Entry 3OVU (X-ray diffraction, 2.83 A resolution); this record covers chains B and C of the 3 polymer chains in the assembly.

[Chain B]
Name: Iron-regulated surface determinant protein H
From: Staphylococcus aureus
Notes: fragment: first NEAT domain
UniProt: Q6G8J7 (ISDH_STAAS); residue numbers follow UniProt; this construct covers 86-229
Sequence (164 residues; numbered 66 to 229; the number before each row is that of its first residue):
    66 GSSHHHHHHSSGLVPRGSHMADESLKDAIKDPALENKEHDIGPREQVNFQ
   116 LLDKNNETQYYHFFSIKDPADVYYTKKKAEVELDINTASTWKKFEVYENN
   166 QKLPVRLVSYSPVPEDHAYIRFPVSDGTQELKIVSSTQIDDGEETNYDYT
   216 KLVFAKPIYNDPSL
Unresolved in the structure: 66-83, 228-229
Construct notes: expression tag (66-85)

[Chain C]
Name: Hemoglobin subunit alpha
From: Homo sapiens
UniProt: P69905 (HBA_HUMAN); residues 1-141 here correspond to UniProt positions 2-142 (UniProt number = residue number + 1)
Sequence (141 residues; numbered 1 to 141; the number before each row is that of its first residue):
     1 VLSPADKTNVKAAWGKVGAHAGEYGAEALERMFLSFPTTKTYFPHFDLSH
    51 GSAQVKGHGKKVADALTNAVAHVDDMPNALSALSDLHAHKLRVDPVNFKL
   101 LSHCLLVTLAAHLPAEFTPAVHASLDKFLASVSTVLTSKYR
Unresolved in the structure: 1, 141
Swiss-Prot annotation at these positions:
  - binding site (O2): His58
  - binding site (heme b): His87
  - site: Thr8, Asn9 (Microbial infection: Cleavage), Lys11 (Not glycated), Ala13, Trp14 (Microbial infection: Cleavage), Tyr24, Gly25 (Microbial infection: Cleavage), Leu29, Glu30 (Microbial infection: Cleavage), His45, Phe46 (Microbial infection: Cleavage), Asp47, Leu48 (Microbial infection: Cleavage), Ser52, Ala53 (Microbial infection: Cleavage), Val55, Lys56 (Microbial infection: Cleavage), Lys56 (Not glycated), Gly59, Lys60 (Microbial infection: Cleavage), Lys60 (Not glycated), Lys90 (Not glycated), Leu91, Arg92 (Microbial infection: Cleavage), Lys99 (Not glycated), Leu106, Val107 (Microbial infection: Cleavage), Thr108, Leu109 (Microbial infection: Cleavage), Val121, His122 (Microbial infection: Cleavage), Ser133, Thr134 (Microbial infection: Cleavage)
  - modified residue: Ser3 (Phosphoserine), Lys7 (N6-succinyllysine), Thr8 (Phosphothreonine), Lys11 (N6-succinyllysine), Lys16 (N6-acetyllysine), Tyr24 (Phosphotyrosine), Ser35 (Phosphoserine), Lys40 (N6-succinyllysine), Ser49 (Phosphoserine), Ser102 (Phosphoserine), Thr108 (Phosphothreonine), Ser124 (Phosphoserine), Ser131 (Phosphoserine), Thr134 (Phosphothreonine), Thr137 (Phosphothreonine), Ser138 (Phosphoserine)
  - glycosylation (N-linked (Glc) (glycation) lysine): Lys7, Lys16, Lys40, Lys61

[How chain B and chain C interact]
Contacting residue pairs (26):
  Tyr125(B) with Gly15(C); Gly18(C); Ala19(C), hydrogen bond (side chain-backbone)
  Tyr126(B) with Thr8(C); Lys11(C); Ala12(C)
  Phe129(B) with Trp14(C); Thr67(C); Val70(C), hydrophobic; Ala71(C)
  Ser130(B) with Lys11(C)
  Asn151(B) with Lys11(C), hydrogen bond; Asp74(C)
  Thr152(B) with Lys7(C); Thr8(C); Lys11(C), hydrogen bond
  Ser154(B) with Pro4(C)
  Thr155(B) with Pro4(C); Thr8(C), hydrogen bond
  Pro179(B) with Lys7(C), hydrogen bond (backbone-side chain)
  Glu180(B) with Asp74(C)
  Asp181(B) with Pro4(C)
  His182(B) with Asp74(C), salt bridge
  Ile204(B) with Ala5(C), hydrophobic; Thr8(C); Asn9(C)
Other interface residues (no listed pair), chain B (14 interface residues in all): Val178

[In short]
The interface between chain B and chain C involves 14 residues on one side and 15 on the other, with 5
hydrogen bonds and 1 salt bridge. Polar pairs include His182(B)-Asp74(C), Tyr125(B)-Ala19(C) and
Asn151(B)-Lys11(C).
Chain B is Iron-regulated surface determinant protein H (Staphylococcus aureus) and chain C is Hemoglobin
subunit alpha (Homo sapiens); the structure, Crystal Structure of Human Alpha-Haemoglobin Complexed with AHSP
and the First NEAT Domain of IsdH from ..., was determined by X-ray diffraction.
